PDB entry 2BBS | X-ray diffraction, 2.05 A resolution | chain A

== Chain A ==
Protein: Cystic fibrosis transmembrane conductance regulator
Organism: Homo sapiens
UniProt: P13569 (CFTR_HUMAN); aligned to UniProt positions 389-676 over residues 389-677 (the alignment contains insertions or deletions, so no single offset holds)
Chain sequence (290 residues; numbered 388 to 678; 1 number in that range is skipped by the numbering (no residue carries it; nothing is unmodelled there); the number before each row is that of its first residue):
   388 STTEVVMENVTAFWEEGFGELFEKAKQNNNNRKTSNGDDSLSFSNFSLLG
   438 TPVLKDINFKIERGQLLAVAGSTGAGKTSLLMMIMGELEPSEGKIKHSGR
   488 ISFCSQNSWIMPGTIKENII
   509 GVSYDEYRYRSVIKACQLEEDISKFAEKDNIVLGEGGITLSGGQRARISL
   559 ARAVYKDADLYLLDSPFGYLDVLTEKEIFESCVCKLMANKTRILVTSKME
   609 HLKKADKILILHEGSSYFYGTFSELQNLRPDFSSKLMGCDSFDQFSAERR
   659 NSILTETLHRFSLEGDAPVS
Unresolved in the structure: 414-436, 542-545, 646-648, 672-678
Sequence notes: cloning artifact (388); engineered mutation S429 (Phe in P13569), N494 (Phe in P13569), R553 (Gln637 in P13569)
Bound ions: Mg2+: T465, Q493 (together with ATP)
Residues lining bound ligands: ATP (adenosine-5'-triphosphate): W401, V440, S459, T460, G461, A462, G463, K464, T465, S466, Q493

== In short ==
Chain A binds ATP. T465 and Q493 coordinate Mg2+.
Chain A is Cystic fibrosis transmembrane conductance regulator (Homo sapiens); the structure, Human deltaF508
NBD1 with three solubilizing mutations, was determined by X-ray diffraction, deposited together with 2BBO and
2BBT.
